8OOY - chains A and T of the 4 polymer chains in the assembly; structure by electron microscopy, 4.00 A resolution.

Chain A:
Molecule: DNA polymerase I
Organism: Escherichia coli 'BL21-Gold(DE3)pLysS AG'
Notes: EC 2.7.7.7
UniProt: P00582 (DPO1_ECOLI); residue numbers follow UniProt; this construct covers 328-928
Chain sequence (604 residues; numbered 325 to 928; the number before each row is that of its first residue):
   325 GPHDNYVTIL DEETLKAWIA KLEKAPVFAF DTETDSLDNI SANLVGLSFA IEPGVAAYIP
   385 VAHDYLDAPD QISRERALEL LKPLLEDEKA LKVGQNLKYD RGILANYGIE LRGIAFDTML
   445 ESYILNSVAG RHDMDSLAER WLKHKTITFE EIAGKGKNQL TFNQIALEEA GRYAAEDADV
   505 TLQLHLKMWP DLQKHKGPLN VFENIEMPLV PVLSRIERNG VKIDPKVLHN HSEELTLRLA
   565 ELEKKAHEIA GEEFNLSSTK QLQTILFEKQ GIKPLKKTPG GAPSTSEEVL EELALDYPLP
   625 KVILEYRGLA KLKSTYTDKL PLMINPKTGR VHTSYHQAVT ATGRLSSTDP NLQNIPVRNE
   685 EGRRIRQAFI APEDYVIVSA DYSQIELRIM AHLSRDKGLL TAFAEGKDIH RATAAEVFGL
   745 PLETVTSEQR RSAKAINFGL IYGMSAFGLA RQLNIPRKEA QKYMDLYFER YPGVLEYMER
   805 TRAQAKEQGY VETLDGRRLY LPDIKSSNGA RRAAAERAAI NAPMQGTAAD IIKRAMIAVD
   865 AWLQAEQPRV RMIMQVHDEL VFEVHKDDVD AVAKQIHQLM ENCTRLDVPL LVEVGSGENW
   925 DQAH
Construct notes: expression tag (325-327)
Metal / ion sites: Mg2+ near Asp355 (its only coordinating residue here)
From the paper describing this entry:
  - binding site for Template DNA (chain T): Tyr766
  - conformationally variable residues (side-chain flip): Phe762, Tyr766

Chain T:
Molecule: Template DNA
Sequence (26 nucleotides; numbered 11 to 36; the number before each row is that of its first residue):
    11 AACGTCGTGA CTGGGAAAAC CCTGGC

How chain A and chain T interact:
Residue-residue contacts - 32 pairs, chain A then chain T:
  Asn579(A) - A27(T)  phosphate contact
  Ser581(A) - G25(T)  phosphate contact
  Ser582(A) - A26(T)  hydrogen bond to the phosphate
  Ser582(A) - A27(T)  hydrogen bond to the phosphate
  Lys584(A) - A27(T)  phosphate contact
  Lys584(A) - A28(T)  salt bridge to the phosphate
  Lys643(A) - G24(T)  phosphate contact
  Thr664(A) - A20(T)  phosphate contact
  Thr664(A) - C21(T)  sugar contact
  Ala665(A) - A20(T)  phosphate contact
  Thr666(A) - A20(T)  sugar contact
  Arg668(A) - G19(T)  base contact
  Ser670(A) - C21(T)  phosphate contact
  Ser670(A) - DT22(T)  phosphate contact
  Thr672(A) - DT22(T)  sugar contact
  Thr672(A) - G23(T)  phosphate contact
  Asp673(A) - G23(T)  hydrogen bond to the phosphate
  Asn675(A) - DT22(T)  hydrogen bond to the sugar
  Asn678(A) - DT22(T)  hydrogen bond to the base
  Tyr766(A) - DT18(T)  base contact
  Met768(A) - DT18(T)  sugar contact
  Ser769(A) - G17(T)  phosphate contact
  Ser769(A) - DT18(T)  hydrogen bond to the phosphate
  Phe771(A) - G17(T)  stacking on the base
  Arg775(A) - DT18(T)  base contact
  Gln776(A) - DT18(T)  base contact
  Arg781(A) - G17(T)  base contact
  Arg841(A) - DT18(T)  hydrogen bond to the phosphate
  Arg841(A) - G19(T)  salt bridge to the phosphate
  Asn845(A) - G19(T)  sugar contact
  Gln849(A) - G19(T)  hydrogen bond to the base
  Gln849(A) - A20(T)  sugar contact
Interface residues without a listed pair, chain A (31 interface residues in all): Gln585, Ser638, Thr639, Val663, Ser671, Pro674, Gly772

In short:
31 residues of chain A face 12 of chain T across their interface, with 8 hydrogen bonds, 2 salt bridges and 1
aromatic stacking contact. Among the polar pairs are Asn678(A)-DT22(T), Gln849(A)-G19(T) and
Asn675(A)-DT22(T). The paper reports a binding site for Template DNA (chain T) at Tyr766(A); conformational
variability at Phe762(A) and Tyr766(A).
Chain A is DNA polymerase I (Escherichia coli 'BL21-Gold(DE3)pLysS AG') and chain T is Template DNA; the
structure, Pol I bound to extended and displaced DNA section - open conformation, was determined by electron
microscopy, deposited together with 8OO6.
